Entry 8B1R (electron microscopy, 3.20 A resolution); this record covers chains C and P of the 5 polymer chains in the assembly.

== Chain C ==
Name: RecBCD enzyme subunit RecC
Source organism: Escherichia coli
Notes: EC 3.1.11.5
UniProtKB: P07648 (RECC_ECOLI); residue numbers follow UniProt; this construct covers 1-1122
Chain sequence (1122 residues; row label = number of the first residue in the row):
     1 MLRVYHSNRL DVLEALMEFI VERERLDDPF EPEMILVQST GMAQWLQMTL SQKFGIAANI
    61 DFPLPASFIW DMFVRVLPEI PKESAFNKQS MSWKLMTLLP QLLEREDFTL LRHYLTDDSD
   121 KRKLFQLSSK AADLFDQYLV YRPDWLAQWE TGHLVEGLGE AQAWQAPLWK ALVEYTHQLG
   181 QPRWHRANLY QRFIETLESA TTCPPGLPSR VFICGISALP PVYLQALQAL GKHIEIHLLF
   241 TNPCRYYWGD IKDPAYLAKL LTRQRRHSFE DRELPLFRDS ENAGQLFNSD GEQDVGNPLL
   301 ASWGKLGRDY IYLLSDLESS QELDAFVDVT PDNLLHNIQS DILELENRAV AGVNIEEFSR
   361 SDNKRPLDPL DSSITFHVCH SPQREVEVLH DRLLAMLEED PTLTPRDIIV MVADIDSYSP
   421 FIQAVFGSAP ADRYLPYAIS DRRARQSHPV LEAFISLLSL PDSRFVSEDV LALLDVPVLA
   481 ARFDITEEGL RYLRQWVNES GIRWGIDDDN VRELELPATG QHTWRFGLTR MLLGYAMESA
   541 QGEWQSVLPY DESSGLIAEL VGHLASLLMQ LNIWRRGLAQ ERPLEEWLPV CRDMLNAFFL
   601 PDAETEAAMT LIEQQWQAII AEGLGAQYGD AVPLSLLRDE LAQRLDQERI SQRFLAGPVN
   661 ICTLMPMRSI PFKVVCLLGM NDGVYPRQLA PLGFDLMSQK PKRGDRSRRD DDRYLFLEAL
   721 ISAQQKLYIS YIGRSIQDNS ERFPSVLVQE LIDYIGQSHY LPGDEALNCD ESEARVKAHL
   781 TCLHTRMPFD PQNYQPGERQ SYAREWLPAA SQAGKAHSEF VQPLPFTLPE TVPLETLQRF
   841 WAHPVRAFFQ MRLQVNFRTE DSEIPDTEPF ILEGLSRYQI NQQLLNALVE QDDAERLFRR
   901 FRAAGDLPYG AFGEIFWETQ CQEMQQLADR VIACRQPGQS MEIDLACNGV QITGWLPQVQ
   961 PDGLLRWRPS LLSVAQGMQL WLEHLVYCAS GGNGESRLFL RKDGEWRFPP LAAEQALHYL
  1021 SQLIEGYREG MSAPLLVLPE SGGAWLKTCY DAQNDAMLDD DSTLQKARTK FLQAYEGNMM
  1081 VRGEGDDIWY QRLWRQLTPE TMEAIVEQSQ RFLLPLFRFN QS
Disordered / not traced: 1122
Swiss-Prot annotation at these positions:
  - natural variant: Q647 to L655 (sequence variant, change not given here; In recC-1004)
  - mutagenesis: Q38 (Q38A: Acts at variant Chi sequences), L64 (L64A: Does not act at Chi), W70 (W70A: Does not act at Chi), D133 (D133A: Does not act at Chi), L134 (L134A: Acts at variant Chi sequences), D136 (D136A: Does not act at Chi), Q137 (Q137A: Acts at variant Chi sequences), R142 (R142A: Acts at variant Chi sequences), R186 (R186A/C/H: Does not act at Chi), D705 (D705A/H: Acts at variant Chi sequences)

== Chain P ==
Name: Probable RecBCD inhibitor gp5.9
Source organism: Escherichia phage T7
UniProtKB: P20406 (GP59_BPT7); numbering as in UniProt (aligned over 1-52)
Chain sequence (52 residues; numbered 1 to 52; the number before each row is that of its first residue):
     1 MSRDLVTIPR DVWNDIQGYI DSLERENDSL KNQLMEADEY VAELEEKLNG TS
Disordered / not traced: 50-52
Swiss-Prot annotation at these positions:
  - mutagenesis: L23 (L23P: Allows phage to overcome the retron Ec48 defense system; when associated with 'C-128' in the gp1.7 protein. Is not toxic when expressed alone in E.coli)

== Chain C / chain P interface ==
Residue-residue contacts (12):
  K1070(C) - E24(P)  salt bridge
  L1072(C) - W13(P)  hydrophobic
  Q1073(C) - Q17(P)
  E1076(C) - R10(P)  salt bridge
  E1076(C) - W13(P)
  G1077(C) - W13(P)  hydrogen bond (backbone-side chain)
  G1077(C) - Q17(P)
  N1078(C) - Q17(P)
  P1099(C) - M1(P)  hydrophobic
  E1100(C) - R3(P)  salt bridge
  M1102(C) - M1(P)  hydrophobic
  E1103(C) - M1(P)
Interface residues without a listed pair, chain C (13 interface residues in all): R1068, M1079, L1097
Interface residues without a listed pair, chain P (10 interface residues in all): S2, L5, N14, I20
From the paper, about this interface:
  - residue pairs: K1070(C)-E24(P)

== Summary ==
The interface between chain C and chain P involves 13 residues on one side and 10 on the other, with 1
hydrogen bond and 3 salt bridges. Polar pairs include K1070(C)-E24(P), E1076(C)-R10(P) and E1100(C)-R3(P). The
authors report a contact between K1070(C) and E24(P).
Chain C is RecBCD enzyme subunit RecC (Escherichia coli) and chain P is Probable RecBCD inhibitor gp5.9
(Escherichia phage T7); the structure, RecBCD in complex with the phage protein gp5.9, was determined by
electron microscopy (same publication as 8B1T and 8B1U).
